Entry 8A1U (electron microscopy, 2.86 A resolution); this record covers chains B and D of the 6 polymer chains in the assembly.

== Chain B ==
Protein: Na(+)-translocating NADH-quinone reductase subunit B
Organism: Vibrio cholerae
Notes: EC 7.2.1.1
Reference sequence: Q9KPS2 (NQRB_VIBCH); residues 1-415 here = UniProt positions 1-415
Sequence (415 residues; numbered 1 to 415; the number before each row is that of its first residue):
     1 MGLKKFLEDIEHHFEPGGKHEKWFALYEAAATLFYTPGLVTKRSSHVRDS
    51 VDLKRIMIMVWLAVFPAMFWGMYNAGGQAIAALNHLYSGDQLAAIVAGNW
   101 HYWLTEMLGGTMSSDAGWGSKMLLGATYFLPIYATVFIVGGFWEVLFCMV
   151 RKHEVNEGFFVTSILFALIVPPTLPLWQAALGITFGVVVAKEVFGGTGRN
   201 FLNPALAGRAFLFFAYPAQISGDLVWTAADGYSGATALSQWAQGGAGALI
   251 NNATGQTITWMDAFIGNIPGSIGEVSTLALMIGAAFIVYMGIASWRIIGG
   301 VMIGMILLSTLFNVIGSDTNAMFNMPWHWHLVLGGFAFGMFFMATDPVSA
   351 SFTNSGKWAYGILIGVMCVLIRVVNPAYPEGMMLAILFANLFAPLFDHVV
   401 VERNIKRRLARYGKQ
Unresolved in the structure: 1-19, 415
Covalently attached groups: flavin mononucleotide (FMN) linked to Thr-236
Metal / ion sites: Na+ site 1: Ala-263, Val-275, Val-332; Na+ site 2: Ile-371, Arg-372, Asn-375, Tyr-378
Residues lining bound ligands:
  - 1,2-Distearoyl-sn-glycerophosphoethanolamine (3PE), molecule 1: Trp-61, Phe-65, Met-68, Phe-69, Met-72, Trp-100, Leu-104, Leu-108, Gly-109, Gly-110, Thr-111, Gly-117, Trp-118, Gly-119, Ser-120, Met-122, Leu-123, Ala-126, Thr-127, Leu-130, Pro-131, Tyr-133
  - 1,2-Distearoyl-sn-glycerophosphoethanolamine (3PE), molecule 2: Trp-143, Leu-146, Phe-147, Val-150, Arg-151, Leu-181, Thr-184, Phe-185, Val-188, Val-189, Phe-211
  - 1,2-Distearoyl-sn-glycerophosphoethanolamine (3PE), molecule 3: Trp-260, Met-261, Phe-264, Met-281, Trp-327, His-328, Trp-329, Leu-331
  - 1,2-Distearoyl-sn-glycerophosphoethanolamine (3PE), molecule 4: Trp-295, Arg-296, Leu-307, Asn-354, Ser-355, Trp-358, Ala-359, Ile-362, Leu-363, Val-366, Phe-396
  - FMN (flavin mononucleotide), molecule 1: Ile-169, Leu-206, Arg-209, Phe-213, Trp-226, Ala-237, Leu-238, Ser-239, Gly-270, Ser-271, Glu-274, Gly-334, Gly-335, Phe-338, Gly-339, Met-343, Tyr-378, Pro-379, Glu-380, Gly-381, Met-382, Met-383, Leu-384
  - FMN, molecule 2: Phe-213, Phe-214, Pro-217, Ser-221, Gly-222, Asp-223, Gln-243, Ala-377, Tyr-378, Pro-379
  - riboflavin (RBF): Ile-56, Met-57, Val-60, Gly-158, Val-161, Thr-162, Leu-165, Lys-191, Gly-196, Thr-197, Gly-198, Arg-199, Asn-200, Leu-202, Asn-203, Pro-204, Ala-205, Ile-292, Ala-293, Phe-342, Met-343, Thr-345, Asp-346, Pro-347, Val-348, Ser-349
  - ubiquinone-2 (UQ2): Leu-26, Ala-29, Ala-30, Leu-33, Phe-137, Ile-138, Gly-141, Phe-142, Glu-144, Val-145, Val-155, Asn-156, Glu-157, Phe-159, Phe-160

== Chain D ==
Protein: Na(+)-translocating NADH-quinone reductase subunit D
Organism: Vibrio cholerae
Notes: EC 7.2.1.1
Reference sequence: Q9X4Q6 (NQRD_VIBCH); numbering as in UniProt (aligned over 1-210)
Sequence (210 residues; row label = number of the first residue in the row):
     1 MSSAKELKKSVLAPVLDNNPIALQVLGVCSALAVTTKLETAFVMTLAVMF
    51 VTALSNFFVSLIRNHIPNSVRIIVQMAIIASLVIVVDQILKAYLYDISKQ
   101 LSVFVGLIITNCIVMGRAEAFAMKSEPIPSFIDGIGNGLGYGFVLMTVGF
   151 FRELLGSGKLFGLEVLPLISNGGWYQPNGLMLLAPSAFFLIGFMIWAIRT
   201 FKPEQVEAKE
Unresolved in the structure: 1-6, 209-210
Metal / ion sites: 2Fe-2S cluster Fe: Cys-29, Cys-112 (shared with 2 residues of chain E)
Residues lining bound ligands:
  - 1,2-Distearoyl-sn-glycerophosphoethanolamine (3PE): Leu-190, Phe-193, Trp-196, Ala-197, Thr-200
  - 2Fe-2S cluster (FES): Gly-27, Val-28, Cys-29, Thr-110, Asn-111, Cys-112

== Chain B / chain D interface ==
Residue-residue contacts (17; chain B residue first):
  Trp-177(B) with Gln-176(D)
  Gln-178(B) with Gln-176(D)
  Phe-185(B) with Phe-189(D), hydrophobic
  Val-189(B) with Phe-189(D), hydrophobic
  Phe-211(B) with Asn-178(D); Leu-180(D), hydrophobic
  Phe-214(B) with Gly-179(D); Leu-180(D), hydrogen bond (backbone-backbone); Leu-183(D)
  Ala-215(B) with Pro-177(D); Asn-178(D); Gly-179(D), hydrogen bond (backbone-backbone); Leu-180(D)
  Tyr-216(B) with Gln-176(D); Pro-177(D); Asn-178(D), hydrogen bond
  Gln-219(B) with Gln-176(D), hydrogen bond
Interface residues without a listed pair, chain B (11 interface residues in all): Phe-147, Val-193
Interface residues without a listed pair, chain D (9 interface residues in all): Phe-193, Trp-196

== Summary ==
The interface between chain B and chain D involves 11 residues on one side and 9 on the other, with 4 hydrogen
bonds. Among the polar pairs are Tyr-216(B)/Asn-178(D), Gln-219(B)/Gln-176(D) and Phe-214(B)/Leu-180(D). One
1,2-Distearoyl-sn-glycerophosphoethanolamine molecule is bound between chain B and chain D.
Here chain B is Na(+)-translocating NADH-quinone reductase subunit B and chain D is Na(+)-translocating
NADH-quinone reductase subunit D, both from Vibrio cholerae. Entry 8A1U (Sodium pumping NADH-quinone
oxidoreductase with substrates NADH and Q2) was determined by electron microscopy together with 8A1T, 8A1V,
8A1W, 8A1X, 8A1Y, 8ACW and 8ACY from the same study.
